PDB entry 9B8C | electron microscopy, 3.30 A resolution | chains G and K of the 14 polymer chains in the assembly

# Chain G
Molecule: RM20A3 fragment antigen binding light chain
Organism: Macaca mulatta
Amino-acid sequence (128 residues; numbered 3 to 126 plus 5 insertion-coded residues; 1 number in that range is skipped by the numbering (no residue carries it; nothing is unmodelled there); the number before each row is that of its first residue; a row labelled like 27A-27C holds insertion residues (27A, then the next letters in order)):
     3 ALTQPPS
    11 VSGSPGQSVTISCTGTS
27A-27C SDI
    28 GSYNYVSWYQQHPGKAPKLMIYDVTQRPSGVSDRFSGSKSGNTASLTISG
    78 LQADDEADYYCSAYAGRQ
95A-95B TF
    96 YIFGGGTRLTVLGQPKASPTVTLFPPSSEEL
Not modelled in the structure: 107-126
Disulfides: Cys-23/Cys-88

# Chain K
Molecule: RM20A3 fragment antigen binding heavy chain
Organism: Macaca mulatta
Amino-acid sequence (125 residues; row label = number of the first residue in the row; a row labelled like 82A-82C holds insertion residues (82A, then the next letters in order)):
     1 EVQLVETGGGLVQPGGSLKLSCRASGYTFSSFAMSWVRQAPGKGLEWVSL
    51 IN
   52A D
    53 RGGLTFYVDSVKGRFTISRDNSKNTLSLQM
82A-82C HSL
    83 RDGDTAVYYCATGGMSSA
100A-100H LQSSKYYF
   101 DFWGQGALVTVSS
Not modelled in the structure: 1, 113
Disulfides: Cys-22/Cys-92

# Interface between chain G and chain K
Pairs across the interface (30; chain G residue first):
  Tyr-32(G) with Tyr-100F(K), hydrophobic
  Tyr-36(G) with Tyr-100G(K); Phe-100H(K), hydrogen bond (side chain-backbone); Trp-103(K)
  Gln-38(G) with Gln-39(K), hydrogen bond; Leu-45(K); Tyr-91(K), hydrogen bond
  Ala-43(G) with Tyr-91(K), hydrophobic; Gly-104(K)
  Pro-44(G) with Trp-103(K)
  Leu-46(G) with Tyr-100G(K), hydrophobic; Phe-100H(K); Asp-101(K)
  Tyr-49(G) with Tyr-100G(K), hydrophobic
  Asp-50(G) with Lys-100E(K); Tyr-100G(K)
  Tyr-87(G) with Gln-39(K); Gly-44(K); Leu-45(K)
  Tyr-91(G) with Tyr-100F(K), hydrophobic
  Phe-95B(G) with Trp-47(K), hydrophobic; Phe-58(K), hydrophobic
  Tyr-96(G) with Trp-47(K), hydrophobic; Gly-96(K), hydrogen bond (side chain-backbone); Tyr-100F(K); Phe-100H(K), hydrophobic
  Phe-98(G) with Leu-45(K); Glu-46(K); Trp-47(K); Phe-100H(K), hydrophobic
Interface residues without a listed pair, chain G (17 interface residues in all): Ser-34, Lys-42, Ser-89, Gly-99
Interface residues without a listed pair, chain K (20 interface residues in all): Val-37, Leu-50, Met-97, Ser-100D, Gln-105

# Overview
17 residues of chain G face 20 of chain K across their interface; the contacts include 4 hydrogen bonds. Polar
pairs include Tyr-36(G)/Phe-100H(K), Gln-38(G)/Gln-39(K) and Gln-38(G)/Tyr-91(K).
Here chain G is RM20A3 fragment antigen binding light chain and chain K is RM20A3 fragment antigen binding
heavy chain, both from Macaca mulatta. Entry 9B8C (RM018 Fab in complex with Apex GT 6.2 trimer and RM20A3
Fab) was determined by electron microscopy (same publication as 9MPX, 9MQG, 9B8B, 9MPB and 9MPC).
